PDB entry 1AWQ | X-ray diffraction, 1.58 A resolution | chains A and B

# Chain A
Molecule: Cyclophilin A
From: Homo sapiens
Notes: EC 5.2.1.8
Reference sequence: P62937 (PPIA_HUMAN); residues 1002-1165 here correspond to UniProt positions 1-164 (UniProt number = residue number - 1001)
Chain sequence (164 residues; row label = number of the first residue in the row):
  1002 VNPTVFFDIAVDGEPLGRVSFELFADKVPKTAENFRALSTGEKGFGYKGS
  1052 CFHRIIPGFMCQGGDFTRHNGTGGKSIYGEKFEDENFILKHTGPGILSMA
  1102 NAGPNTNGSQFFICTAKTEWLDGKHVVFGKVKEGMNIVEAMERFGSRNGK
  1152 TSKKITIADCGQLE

# Chain B
Molecule: Peptide from the HIV-1 capsid protein
Chain sequence (6 residues; row label = number of the first residue in the row):
     1 HAGPIA

# Chain A / chain B interface
Contacting residue pairs (25; chain A residue first):
  Arg1055(A) with Gly3(B); Pro4(B), hydrogen bond (side chain-backbone)
  Phe1060(A) with Pro4(B); Ile5(B); Ala6(B)
  Met1061(A) with Pro4(B), hydrophobic
  Gln1063(A) with Ala2(B), hydrogen bond (side chain-backbone); Gly3(B); Pro4(B)
  Asn1071(A) with His1(B)
  Gly1072(A) with His1(B); Ala2(B), hydrogen bond (backbone-backbone)
  Thr1073(A) with His1(B)
  Ala1101(A) with Ala2(B)
  Asn1102(A) with Ala2(B); Gly3(B), hydrogen bond (backbone-backbone)
  Ala1103(A) with His1(B); Ala2(B), hydrophobic
  Gln1111(A) with Ala2(B)
  Phe1113(A) with Pro4(B), hydrophobic
  Trp1121(A) with Ile5(B), hydrogen bond (side chain-backbone); Ala6(B), hydrogen bond (side chain-backbone)
  Leu1122(A) with Pro4(B), hydrophobic; Ile5(B)
  His1126(A) with Pro4(B)

# Overview
Chain A and chain B form an interface of 15 and 6 residues respectively; the contacts include 6 hydrogen
bonds. Polar pairs include Arg1055(A)-Pro4(B), Gln1063(A)-Ala2(B) and Trp1121(A)-Ile5(B).
Chain A is Cyclophilin A (Homo sapiens) and chain B is Peptide from the HIV-1 capsid protein; the structure,
Cypa complexed with hagpia (pseudo-SYMMETRIC monomer), was determined by X-ray diffraction together with 1AWR,
1AWS, 1AWT, 1AWU and 1AWV from the same study.
